3BEP - chains A and B of the 4 polymer chains in the assembly; structure by X-ray diffraction, 1.92 A resolution.

# Chain A (and B)
Name: DNA polymerase III subunit beta
Source organism: Escherichia coli
Notes: EC 2.7.7.7; chain B of this document is another copy of the same molecule, construct and numbering; everything in this record applies to it too
Reference sequence: P0A988 (DPO3B_ECOLI); numbering as in UniProt (aligned over 1-366)
Chain sequence (366 residues; numbered 1 to 366; the number before each row is that of its first residue):
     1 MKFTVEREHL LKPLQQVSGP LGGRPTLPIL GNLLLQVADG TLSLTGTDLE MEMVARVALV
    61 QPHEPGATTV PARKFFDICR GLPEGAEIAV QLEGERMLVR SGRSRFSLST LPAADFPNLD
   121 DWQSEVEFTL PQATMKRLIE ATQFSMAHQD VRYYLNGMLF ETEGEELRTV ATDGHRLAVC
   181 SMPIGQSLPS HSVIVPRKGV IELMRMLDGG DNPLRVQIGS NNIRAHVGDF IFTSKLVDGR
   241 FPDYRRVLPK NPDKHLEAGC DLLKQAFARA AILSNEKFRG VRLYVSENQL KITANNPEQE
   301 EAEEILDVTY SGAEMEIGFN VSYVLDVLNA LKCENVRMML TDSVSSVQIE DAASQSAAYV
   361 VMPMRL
Swiss-Prot annotation at these positions:
  - binding site (DNA): Arg24, Arg73, Gln149, Tyr153, Tyr154
  - mutagenesis: Arg24 (R24A: Mild defect in DNA replication, impaired loading of clamp on DNA, polymerase speed is wild-type. More severe replication defect and very poor clamp loading; when associated with A-149), Gly66 (G66E: In dnaN159; a temperature- and UV-sensitive mutation, displays altered DNA polymerase usage, chronically induced SOS response; when associated with A-174), Ala133 (A133T: Reduction of synthesis of beta*, probably due to mutation of its promoter), Met135 (M135L: 3-fold reduction of synthesis of beta*, probably due to loss of its start codon), Met146 (M146L: No effect on synthesis of beta*), Gln149 (Q149A: Mild defect in DNA replication, impaired loading of clamp on DNA, polymerase speed is wild-type. More severe replication defect and very poor clamp loading; when associated with A-24), Tyr153 to Tyr154 (Very poor loading of clamp on DNA, polymerase speed is wild-type), Gly174 (G174A: In dnaN159; a temperature- and UV-sensitive mutation, displays altered DNA polymerase usage, chronically induced SOS response; when associated with A-66), Gln265 to Leu366 (In dnaN806; temperature sensitive), Ile272 to Leu273 (Monomeric in solution, binds very tightly to subunit delta (holA). The monomer binds tightly to linear and circular DNA. Cannot bind both Pol III and IV simultaneously)
From the paper describing this entry:
  - binding site for the 14-nt DNA strand: Arg24, Tyr153, Tyr154, Thr172, Gly174, Arg240, Arg246, Val247, Met362
  - binding site for the 10-nt DNA strand: Arg24, Gln149

# How chain A and chain B interact
Pairs across the interface (64; chain A residue first):
  Pro71(A) - Glu300(B)
  Lys74(A) - Ile272(B)
  Lys74(A) - Leu273(B)
  Lys74(A) - Asn296(B)
  Lys74(A) - Glu300(B)  salt bridge
  Asp77(A) - Ile272(B)
  Ile78(A) - Ile272(B)
  Gly81(A) - Arg269(B)  hydrogen bond (backbone-side chain)
  Leu82(A) - Arg269(B)
  Arg103(A) - Glu303(B)
  Arg103(A) - Glu304(B)
  Arg103(A) - Ile305(B)  hydrogen bond (backbone-backbone)
  Arg103(A) - Leu306(B)
  Arg103(A) - Asp307(B)  salt bridge
  Ser104(A) - Arg269(B)
  Ser104(A) - Glu303(B)
  Ser104(A) - Glu304(B)  hydrogen bond
  Arg105(A) - Glu301(B)
  Arg105(A) - Ala302(B)
  Arg105(A) - Glu303(B)  hydrogen bond (backbone-backbone)
  Phe106(A) - Arg269(B)
  Phe106(A) - Glu301(B)
  Phe106(A) - Ala302(B)  hydrophobic
  Phe106(A) - Glu304(B)
  Ser107(A) - Leu273(B)
  Ser107(A) - Glu300(B)
  Ser107(A) - Glu301(B)  hydrogen bond (backbone-backbone)
  Leu108(A) - Leu273(B)  hydrophobic
  Leu108(A) - Glu300(B)
  Ser109(A) - Glu298(B)  hydrogen bond
  Ser109(A) - Glu300(B)  hydrogen bond
  Arg269(A) - Gly81(B)  hydrogen bond (side chain-backbone)
  Arg269(A) - Leu82(B)
  Arg269(A) - Ser104(B)
  Arg269(A) - Phe106(B)
  Ile272(A) - Lys74(B)
  Ile272(A) - Asp77(B)
  Ile272(A) - Ile78(B)
  Leu273(A) - Lys74(B)
  Leu273(A) - Ser107(B)
  Leu273(A) - Leu108(B)  hydrophobic
  Asn296(A) - Lys74(B)
  Glu298(A) - Lys74(B)  salt bridge
  Glu298(A) - Arg96(B)
  Gln299(A) - Arg96(B)  hydrogen bond (backbone-side chain)
  Glu300(A) - Pro71(B)
  Glu300(A) - Lys74(B)  salt bridge
  Glu300(A) - Ser107(B)
  Glu300(A) - Leu108(B)
  Glu300(A) - Ser109(B)  hydrogen bond (side chain-backbone)
  Glu301(A) - Arg105(B)
  Glu301(A) - Phe106(B)
  Glu301(A) - Ser107(B)  hydrogen bond (backbone-backbone)
  Ala302(A) - Arg105(B)
  Ala302(A) - Phe106(B)  hydrophobic
  Glu303(A) - Arg103(B)
  Glu303(A) - Ser104(B)
  Glu303(A) - Arg105(B)  hydrogen bond (backbone-backbone)
  Glu304(A) - Arg103(B)
  Glu304(A) - Ser104(B)  hydrogen bond
  Glu304(A) - Phe106(B)
  Ile305(A) - Arg103(B)  hydrogen bond (backbone-backbone)
  Leu306(A) - Arg103(B)
  Asp307(A) - Arg103(B)  salt bridge
Other interface residues (no listed pair), chain A (30 interface residues in all): Pro83, Gln265, Glu276
Other interface residues (no listed pair), chain B (30 interface residues in all): Arg24, Pro83, Gln265

# Summary
Chain A and chain B each contribute 30 residues to their interface, with 14 hydrogen bonds and 5 salt bridges.
Among the polar pairs are Lys74(A)-Glu300(B), Arg103(A)-Asp307(B) and Glu298(A)-Lys74(B). From the paper: a
binding site for the 14-nt DNA strand at Arg24(A), Tyr153(A) and Tyr154(A) among others; a binding site for
the 10-nt DNA strand at Arg24(A) and Gln149(A).
Both chains are DNA polymerase III subunit beta (Escherichia coli). Entry 3BEP (Structure of a sliding clamp
on DNA) was determined by X-ray diffraction.
